PDB entry 5Y5P | X-ray diffraction, 2.03 A resolution | chains A and B of the 3 polymer chains in the assembly

== Chain A (and B) ==
Molecule: Wsv112
Organism: White spot syndrome virus (isolate Shrimp/China/Tongan/1996)
Notes: chain B of this document is another copy of the same molecule, construct and numbering; everything in this record applies to it too
UniProtKB: Q77J78 (Q77J78_WSSVS); residues 1-171 here = UniProt positions 1-171
Chain sequence (174 residues; each row starts with the number of its first residue; numbers below 1 keep their minus sign (Ser-2 is residue -2)):
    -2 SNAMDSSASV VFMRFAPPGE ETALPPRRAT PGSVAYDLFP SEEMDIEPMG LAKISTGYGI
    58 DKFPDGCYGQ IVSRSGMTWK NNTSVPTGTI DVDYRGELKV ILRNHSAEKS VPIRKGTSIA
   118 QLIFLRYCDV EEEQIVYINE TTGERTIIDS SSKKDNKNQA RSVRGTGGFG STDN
Unresolved in the structure: -2 to 1 (chain B: -2 to 2, 170-171)
Sequence notes: expression tag (-2 to 0)
Small-molecule neighbours:
  - 2'-deoxyuridine (DUR): Ile68, Thr84, Gly85, Thr86, Ile87, Asp88, Tyr91, Glu94, Leu95, Lys96, Ile98, Arg161, Gly164, Gly165, Phe166
  - pyrophosphate (POP), molecule 1: Arg71, Ser72, Gly73, Gln118
  - pyrophosphate (POP), molecule 2: Asp88, Arg161, Gly164, Gly165, Phe166, Gly167, Ser168, Thr169, Asp170
From the paper describing this entry:
  - contacts within the chain: Arg24-Asp34 (hydrogen bond), Asp126-Lys150 (hydrogen bond), Arg158-Val160 (hydrogen bond), Arg158-Arg161 (hydrogen bond), Arg158-Ser168 (hydrogen bond)
  - mutagenesis - S115R, K150A, K150E, R158A (2.5-fold), R158E (2.5-fold), R158W (2.5-fold), R161K (140-fold), F166Y (20-fold), D170G, D170L, D170DEL/N171DEL: decreased catalytic activity
  - mutagenesis - V160D: unchanged catalytic activity
  - binding site for 2'-deoxyuridine: Ser72, Ile87, Asp88, Tyr91, Lys96, Phe166
  - specificity-determining residues: Tyr91 (proposed by the authors, not directly observed)
  - binding site for pyrophosphate: Asp34, Arg71, Ser72, Gly73, Asp88, Arg161, Gly167, Ser168, Thr169
  - catalytic residues: Arg71, Arg161 (proposed by the authors, not directly observed)
  - catalytic residues: Asp88
  - mutagenesis - R71E, D88N: abolished catalytic activity
  - mutagenesis - R24T (30-fold), D34N (50-fold): decreased catalytic activity on dUTP
  - mutagenesis - R24T, D34N: decreased binding to dUTP
  - conformationally variable residues (side-chain flip): Arg24
  - self-association interface (contacts with another copy of this molecule); pairs are residue here / residue on that copy: Lys150-Pro28 (hydrogen bond), Asn155-Arg24 (hydrogen bond), Ala157-Ala26 (backbone contact), Asp170-Arg71 (salt bridge)

== How chain A and chain B interact ==
Pairs across the interface - 101 pairs, chain A then chain B:
  Leu48(A) - Thr75(B)
  Leu48(A) - Trp76(B)
  Leu48(A) - Asn79(B)
  Ala49(A) - Trp76(B)
  Lys50(A) - Trp76(B)
  Tyr65(A) - Val31(B)  hydrophobic
  Tyr65(A) - Ile120(B)  hydrophobic
  Tyr65(A) - Leu122(B)  hydrophobic
  Pro83(A) - Ser70(B)  hydrogen bond (backbone-side chain)
  Pro83(A) - Thr75(B)
  Thr84(A) - Ser70(B)  hydrogen bond
  Thr84(A) - Arg71(B)
  Thr84(A) - Ser72(B)
  Thr84(A) - Thr75(B)
  Thr86(A) - Val31(B)
  Thr86(A) - Val69(B)
  Thr86(A) - Gln118(B)
  Asp88(A) - Gly29(B)
  Asp88(A) - Ser30(B)
  Asp88(A) - Val31(B)  hydrogen bond (side chain-backbone)
  Val89(A) - Gly29(B)  hydrogen bond (backbone-backbone)
  Val89(A) - Val31(B)
  Asp90(A) - Thr27(B)  hydrogen bond
  Asp90(A) - Pro28(B)
  Asp90(A) - Gly29(B)  hydrogen bond (side chain-backbone)
  Asp90(A) - Ser30(B)
  Arg100(A) - Asn79(B)  hydrogen bond
  Arg100(A) - Thr80(B)  hydrogen bond (side chain-backbone)
  Arg100(A) - Ser81(B)
  Arg100(A) - His102(B)  hydrogen bond
  Arg123(A) - Leu122(B)
  Arg123(A) - Arg123(B)  hydrogen bond (backbone-backbone)
  Tyr124(A) - Val31(B)
  Tyr124(A) - Phe121(B)
  Tyr124(A) - Arg123(B)
  Cys125(A) - Ala5(B)  hydrophobic
  Cys125(A) - Pro61(B)  hydrophobic
  Cys125(A) - Cys64(B)  hydrophobic
  Cys125(A) - Phe121(B)  hydrogen bond (backbone-backbone)
  Cys125(A) - Arg123(B)
  Asp126(A) - Ala5(B)
  Asp126(A) - Arg25(B)  salt bridge
  Val127(A) - Ala5(B)
  Val127(A) - Val7(B)  hydrophobic
  Val127(A) - Arg25(B)  hydrogen bond (backbone-side chain)
  Val127(A) - Tyr33(B)
  Glu128(A) - Ala5(B)  hydrogen bond (backbone-backbone)
  Glu129(A) - Ala5(B)  hydrogen bond (backbone-backbone)
  Glu129(A) - Ser6(B)
  Glu129(A) - Val7(B)  hydrogen bond (backbone-backbone)
  Glu130(A) - Val7(B)
  Glu130(A) - Arg25(B)  salt bridge
  Glu130(A) - Tyr33(B)  hydrogen bond
  Gln131(A) - Val7(B)  hydrogen bond (backbone-backbone)
  Gln131(A) - Val8(B)
  Gln131(A) - Phe9(B)  hydrogen bond (backbone-backbone)
  Ile132(A) - Phe9(B)
  Ile132(A) - Arg11(B)
  Ile132(A) - Pro22(B)  hydrophobic
  Val133(A) - Val8(B)  hydrophobic
  Val133(A) - Phe9(B)  hydrogen bond (backbone-backbone)
  Val133(A) - Met10(B)
  Val133(A) - Arg11(B)  hydrogen bond (backbone-backbone)
  Tyr134(A) - Arg11(B)
  Tyr134(A) - Phe12(B)
  Tyr134(A) - Ala13(B)
  Tyr134(A) - Pro14(B)  hydrophobic
  Tyr134(A) - Pro15(B)
  Ile135(A) - Asp58(B)
  Arg142(A) - Val8(B)
  Arg142(A) - Asp58(B)  salt bridge
  Ile145(A) - Arg11(B)
  Ile145(A) - Pro15(B)  hydrophobic
  Lys150(A) - Arg25(B)
  Lys150(A) - Pro28(B)  hydrogen bond (side chain-backbone)
  Asn153(A) - Pro28(B)
  Asn155(A) - Pro22(B)
  Asn155(A) - Arg24(B)  hydrogen bond (backbone-side chain)
  Gln156(A) - Arg24(B)
  Gln156(A) - Arg25(B)
  Gln156(A) - Ala26(B)
  Gln156(A) - Pro28(B)
  Ala157(A) - Arg24(B)
  Ala157(A) - Ala26(B)  hydrogen bond (backbone-backbone)
  Arg158(A) - Ala26(B)  hydrogen bond (backbone-backbone)
  Arg158(A) - Thr27(B)
  Arg158(A) - Pro28(B)
  Ser159(A) - Pro28(B)
  Arg161(A) - Thr27(B)  hydrogen bond
  Arg161(A) - Ser30(B)  hydrogen bond
  Phe166(A) - Ser72(B)  hydrogen bond (backbone-side chain)
  Phe166(A) - Gly73(B)
  Phe166(A) - Lys77(B)  hydrogen bond (backbone-side chain)
  Gly167(A) - Ser72(B)
  Gly167(A) - Gly73(B)
  Gly167(A) - Lys77(B)
  Thr169(A) - Arg24(B)
  Thr169(A) - Ala26(B)
  Thr169(A) - Arg71(B)  hydrogen bond
  Asp170(A) - Arg71(B)  salt bridge
  Asp170(A) - Thr114(B)
Other interface residues (no listed pair), chain A (45 interface residues in all): Ile87, Ile98, His102, Leu122, Thr143, Lys154, Gly165
Other interface residues (no listed pair), chain B (47 interface residues in all): Ala32, Asp34, Tyr55, Arg92, Ser115
From the paper, about this interface:
  - residue pairs: Lys150(A)-Pro28(B) (hydrogen bond), Asn155(A)-Arg24(B) (hydrogen bond), Ala157(A)-Ala26(B) (backbone contact), Asp170(A)-Arg71(B) (salt bridge)

== In short ==
The interface between chain A and chain B involves 45 residues on one side and 47 on the other, with 29
hydrogen bonds and 4 salt bridges. Polar pairs include Asp126(A)-Arg25(B), Glu130(A)-Arg25(B) and
Arg142(A)-Asp58(B). The paper describes hydrogen bonds between Lys150(A) and Pro28(B) and Asn155(A) and
Arg24(B); a backbone contact between Ala157(A) and Ala26(B); a salt bridge between Asp170(A) and Arg71(B). The
paper reports catalytic residues Arg71(A), Arg161(A) and Asp88(A); S115R, K150A and K150E of chain A, among
others, reduce catalytic activity; 16 substitutions were tested in all.
Chain A and chain B are both Wsv112 (White spot syndrome virus (isolate Shrimp/China/Tongan/1996)); the
structure, Crystal structure of the dUTPase of white spot syndrome virus in complex with dU,PPi and Mg2+, was
determined by X-ray diffraction together with 5Y5O and 5Y5Q from the same study.
